Entry 8TIL (electron microscopy, 3.80 A resolution); this record covers chains R and A of the 4 polymer chains in the assembly.

# Chain R
Molecule: Atypical chemokine receptor 3
Organism: Homo sapiens
Reference sequence: P25106 (ACKR3_HUMAN); residues 16-376 here correspond to UniProt positions 2-362 (UniProt number = residue number - 14)
Chain sequence (393 residues; row label = number of the first residue in the row):
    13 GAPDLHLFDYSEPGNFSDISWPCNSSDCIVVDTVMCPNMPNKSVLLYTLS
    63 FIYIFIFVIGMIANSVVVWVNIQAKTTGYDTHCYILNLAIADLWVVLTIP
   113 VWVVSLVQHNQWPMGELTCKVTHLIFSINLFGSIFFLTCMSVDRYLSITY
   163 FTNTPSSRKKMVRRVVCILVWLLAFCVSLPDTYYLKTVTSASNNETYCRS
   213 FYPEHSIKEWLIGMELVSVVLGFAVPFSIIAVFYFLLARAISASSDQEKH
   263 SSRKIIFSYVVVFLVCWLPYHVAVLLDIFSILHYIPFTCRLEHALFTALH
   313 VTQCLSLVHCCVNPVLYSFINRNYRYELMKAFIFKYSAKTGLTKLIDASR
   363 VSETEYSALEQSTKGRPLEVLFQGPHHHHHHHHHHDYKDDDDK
Disordered / not traced: 13-350, 358-405
Differences from the reference sequence: expression tag (13-15, 377-405)
Modified residues: Thr352 (phosphothreonine; TPO); Thr355 (phosphothreonine; TPO)
Curated features (UniProtKB/Swiss-Prot):
  - region: Tyr338 to Lys376 (C-terminal cytoplasmic tail)
  - modified residue (Phosphoserine): Ser361, Ser364, Ser369
  - glycosylation (N-linked (GlcNAc...) asparagine): Asn27, Asn36, Asn53

# Chain A
Molecule: Beta-arrestin-2
Organism: Bos taurus
Reference sequence: P32120 (ARRB2_BOVIN), isoform P32120-2; residues 1-392 here = UniProt positions 1-392
Chain sequence (392 residues; row label = number of the first residue in the row):
     1 MGEKPGTRVFKKSSPNCKLTVYLGKRDFVDHLDKVDPVDGVVLVDPDYLK
    51 DRKVFVTLTCAFRYGREDLDVLGLSFRKDLFIANYQAFPPTPNPPRPPTR
   101 LQERLLRKLGQHAHPFFFTIPQNLPCSVTLQPGPEDTGKACGVDFEIRAF
   151 CAKSLEEKSHKRNSVRLVIRKVQFAPEKPGPQPSAETTRHFLMSDRSLHL
   201 EASLDKELYYHGEPLNVNVHVTNNSTKTVKKIKVSVRQYADICLFSTAQY
   251 KCPVAQVEQDDQVSPSSTFCKVYTITPLLSNNREKRGLALDGKLKHEDTN
   301 LASSTIVKEGANKEVLGILVSYRVKVKLVVSRGGDVSVELPFVLMHPKPH
   351 DHIALPRPQSAVPETDAPVDTNLIEFETNYATDDDIVFEDFA
Disordered / not traced: 1-6, 65-75, 92-98, 133-139, 156-163, 177-181, 190-196, 245-248, 308-315, 331-334, 350-392
Differences from the reference sequence: conflict Val362 (Ala in P32120)
Curated features (UniProtKB/Swiss-Prot):
  - modified residue: Tyr48 (Phosphotyrosine), Pro176 (Hydroxyproline), Pro181 (Hydroxyproline), Ser360 (Phosphoserine)

# Chain R / chain A interface
Residue-residue contacts (16; chain R residue first):
  Thr352(R) - Phe10(A)
  Thr352(R) - Lys11(A)
  Thr352(R) - Lys12(A)
  Thr352(R) - Arg26(A)
  Thr352(R) - Leu167(A)
  Thr352(R) - Lys295(A)
  Gly353(R) - Lys11(A)  hydrogen bond (backbone-backbone)
  Leu354(R) - Val9(A)
  Thr355(R) - Val9(A)
  Thr355(R) - Lys108(A)
  Lys356(R) - Thr7(A)
  Lys356(R) - Lys108(A)
  Leu357(R) - Thr7(A)
  Leu357(R) - Val9(A)  hydrophobic
  Leu357(R) - Arg104(A)
  Leu357(R) - Leu105(A)  hydrophobic
Also at the interface, not in a pair above, chain R (7 interface residues in all): Lys351
Also at the interface, not in a pair above, chain A (15 interface residues in all): Arg8, Tyr22, Arg166, Val168

# Summary
The interface between chain R and chain A involves 7 residues on one side and 15 on the other; the contacts
include 1 hydrogen bond. The hydrogen-bonded pair Gly353(R)-Lys11(A) is a backbone contact.
Here chain R is Atypical chemokine receptor 3 (Homo sapiens) and chain A is Beta-arrestin-2 (Bos taurus).
Entry 8TIL (Human ACKR3 phosphorylated by GRK5 in complex with Arrestin3 reconstructed without
receptor/micelle) was determined by electron microscopy together with 9E82, 8TII, 8TIN, 8TIO and 8VJ9 from the
same study.
